PDB entry 7DQE | X-ray diffraction, 2.69 A resolution | chains C and F of the 6 polymer chains in the assembly

== Chain C ==
Molecule: V-type sodium ATPase catalytic subunit A
From: Enterococcus hirae (strain ATCC 9790 / DSM 20160 / JCM 8729 / LMG 6399 / NBRC 3181 / NCIMB 6459 / NCDO 1258)
Notes: EC 7.2.2.1
UniProtKB: Q08636 (NTPA_ENTHA); residues 1-593 here = UniProt positions 1-593
Sequence (600 residues; each row starts with the number of its first residue; numbers below 1 keep their minus sign (Gly-6 is residue -6)):
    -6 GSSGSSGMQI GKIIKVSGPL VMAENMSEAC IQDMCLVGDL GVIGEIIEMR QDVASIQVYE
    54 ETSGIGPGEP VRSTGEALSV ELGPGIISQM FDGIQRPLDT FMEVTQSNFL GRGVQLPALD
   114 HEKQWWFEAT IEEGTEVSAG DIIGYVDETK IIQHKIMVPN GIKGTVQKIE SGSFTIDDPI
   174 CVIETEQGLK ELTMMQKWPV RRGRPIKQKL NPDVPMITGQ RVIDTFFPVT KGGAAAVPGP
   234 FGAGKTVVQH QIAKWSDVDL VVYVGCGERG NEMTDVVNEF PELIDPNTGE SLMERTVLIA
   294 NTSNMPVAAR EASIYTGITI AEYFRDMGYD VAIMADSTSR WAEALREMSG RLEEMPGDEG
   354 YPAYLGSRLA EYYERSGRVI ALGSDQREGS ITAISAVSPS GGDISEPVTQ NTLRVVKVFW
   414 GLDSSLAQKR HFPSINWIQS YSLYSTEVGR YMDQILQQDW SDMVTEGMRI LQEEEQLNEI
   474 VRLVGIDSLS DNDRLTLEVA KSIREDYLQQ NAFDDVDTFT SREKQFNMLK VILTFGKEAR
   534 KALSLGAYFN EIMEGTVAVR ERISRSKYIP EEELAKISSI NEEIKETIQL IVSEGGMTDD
Disordered / not traced: -6 to 0, 585-593
Sequence notes: expression tag (-6 to 0); engineered mutation Cys23 (Ser in Q08636)
Ion coordination: Mg2+: Thr239 (together with ADP)
Ligand contacts: ADP (adenosine-5'-diphosphate): Pro233, Phe234, Gly235, Ala236, Gly237, Lys238, Thr239, Val240, Glu265, Phe425, Pro426, Gln503, Asn504, Ala505, Phe506
UniProt features mapped onto this chain:
  - binding site (ATP): Gly232 to Thr239

== Chain F ==
Molecule: V-type sodium ATPase subunit B
From: Enterococcus hirae (strain ATCC 9790 / DSM 20160 / JCM 8729 / LMG 6399 / NBRC 3181 / NCIMB 6459 / NCDO 1258)
UniProtKB: Q08637 (NTPB_ENTHA); residues 1-458 here = UniProt positions 1-458
Sequence (465 residues; numbered -6 to 458; the number before each row is that of its first residue; numbers below 1 keep their minus sign (Gly-6 is residue -6)):
    -6 GSSGSSGMIK EYRTIKEVVG PLMAVEKVSG VKYEELIEVR MQNGEIRRGQ VLEVQEDKAM
    54 VQIFEGTSGI CLKNSSVRFL GHPLQLGVSE DMIGRVFDGL GRPKDNGPEI LPEKYLDING
   114 EVINPIARDY PDEFIQTGIS AIDHLNTLVR GQKLPVFSGS GLPHKELAAQ IARQATVLDS
   174 SDDFAVVFAA IGITFEEAEF FMEDFRQTGA IDRSVMFMNL ANDPAIERIA TPRMALTAAE
   234 YLAYEKGMHV LVIMTDMTNY AEALREISAA RREVPGRRGY PGYLYTNLAT LFERAGRIRG
   294 LKGSVTQIPI LTMPEDDKTH PIPDLTGYIT EGQIILTREL YKSGIQPPID VLPSLSRLKD
   354 KGTGAGKTRE DHAATMNQLF AAYAQGKQAK ELAVVLGESA LSDIDKIYAK FAERFENEYV
   414 NQGFYTNRTI TETLDLGWEL LAMLPRTELK RIKDDLLDKY LPEGK
Disordered / not traced: -6 to 0, 455-458
Sequence notes: expression tag (-6 to 0); engineered mutation Cys64 (Asn in Q08637)
Ligand contacts: ADP (adenosine-5'-diphosphate): Leu348, Ser349, Arg350, Lys352

== Interface between chain C and chain F ==
Pairs across the interface (112):
  Ile7(C) with Gln48(F); Glu49(F), hydrogen bond (backbone-backbone)
  Lys8(C) with Glu46(F), salt bridge; Val47(F); Gln48(F)
  Val9(C) with Tyr26(F), hydrophobic; Glu46(F); Val47(F), hydrogen bond (backbone-backbone)
  Ser10(C) with Glu46(F)
  Gly11(C) with Tyr26(F)
  Thr55(C) with Tyr26(F)
  Ser56(C) with Tyr26(F); Glu27(F)
  Gly57(C) with Lys25(F); Tyr26(F), hydrogen bond (backbone-backbone)
  Ile58(C) with Lys25(F); Tyr26(F), hydrogen bond (backbone-backbone)
  Gly59(C) with Val24(F); Lys25(F)
  Pro60(C) with Val24(F); Val47(F); Glu49(F)
  Glu62(C) with Lys25(F)
  Met83(C) with Pro118(F), hydrophobic; Ile119(F), hydrophobic
  Leu91(C) with Asn117(F), hydrogen bond (backbone-side chain); Ile119(F), hydrophobic
  Met95(C) with Ala120(F), hydrophobic
  Asn101(C) with Ile116(F); Asn117(F), hydrogen bond (backbone-backbone); Ala120(F); Ile291(F); Leu294(F)
  Phe102(C) with Glu114(F); Val115(F); Ile116(F), hydrophobic; Tyr237(F), hydrophobic
  Leu103(C) with Glu114(F); Val115(F), hydrogen bond (backbone-backbone); Asn117(F)
  Gly104(C) with Glu114(F)
  Gly232(C) with Tyr321(F), hydrogen bond (backbone-side chain)
  Pro233(C) with Tyr321(F)
  Phe234(C) with Lys311(F); Asp317(F); Gly320(F); Tyr321(F); Gln326(F); Arg350(F)
  Gly235(C) with Leu348(F); Arg350(F)
  Lys238(C) with Tyr321(F)
  Gly260(C) with Tyr278(F), hydrogen bond (backbone-side chain)
  Glu261(C) with Tyr278(F)
  Arg262(C) with Glu286(F); Gly320(F), hydrogen bond (side chain-backbone); Tyr321(F), hydrogen bond (side chain-backbone); Ile322(F), hydrogen bond (side chain-backbone); Thr323(F), hydrogen bond (side chain-backbone); Glu324(F); Arg350(F)
  Gly263(C) with Arg121(F); Glu286(F), hydrogen bond (backbone-side chain)
  Asn264(C) with Arg121(F); Tyr123(F); Pro124(F); Glu324(F), hydrogen bond
  Thr267(C) with Pro118(F), hydrogen bond (side chain-backbone); Arg121(F)
  Asp268(C) with Tyr123(F)
  Ser296(C) with Tyr278(F); Thr279(F); Ala282(F); Glu286(F)
  Asn297(C) with Val115(F); Ala282(F); Thr283(F); Glu286(F)
  Met298(C) with Val115(F), hydrophobic
  Val300(C) with Thr279(F)
  Arg303(C) with Tyr278(F); Thr279(F), hydrogen bond
  Arg333(C) with Tyr278(F), hydrogen bond; Tyr321(F)
  Glu336(C) with Tyr278(F)
  Arg339(C) with Gly275(F), hydrogen bond (side chain-backbone)
  Glu340(C) with Tyr276(F)
  Arg344(C) with Arg264(F)
  Glu352(C) with Arg270(F), salt bridge
  Ser391(C) with Tyr321(F)
  Pro392(C) with Tyr321(F), hydrogen bond (backbone-side chain)
  Ser393(C) with Arg270(F); Asp317(F)
  Gly394(C) with Asp317(F), hydrogen bond (backbone-side chain)
  Asp396(C) with Arg270(F), salt bridge
  Gln421(C) with Lys311(F); Leu345(F); Pro346(F); Phe373(F); Ala377(F)
  Lys422(C) with Arg444(F)
  Arg423(C) with Met369(F); Asn370(F), hydrogen bond; Phe373(F); Arg444(F), hydrogen bond (backbone-side chain)
  Leu476(C) with Leu389(F)
  Glu498(C) with Lys443(F), salt bridge
  Gln502(C) with Arg444(F), hydrogen bond
  Phe506(C) with Asp353(F)
  Asp507(C) with Lys446(F), salt bridge
  Arg558(C) with Asp447(F), salt bridge
  Tyr561(C) with Lys443(F)
Also at the interface, not in a pair above, chain C (67 interface residues in all): Asp92, Phe94, Met266, Val270, Asn271, Thr295, Pro349, Gly353, Val477, Asn504
Also at the interface, not in a pair above, chain F (58 interface residues in all): Lys146, Glu233, Val267, Arg292, Thr312, Pro316

== In short ==
67 residues of chain C face 58 of chain F across their interface; the contacts include 24 hydrogen bonds and 6
salt bridges. Polar pairs include Lys8(C)-Glu46(F), Glu352(C)-Arg270(F) and Asp396(C)-Arg270(F). ADP is bound
between chain C and chain F.
Here chain C is V-type sodium ATPase catalytic subunit A and chain F is V-type sodium ATPase subunit B, both
from Enterococcus hirae (strain ATCC 9790 / DSM 20160 / JCM 8729 / LMG 6399 / NBRC 3181 / NCIMB 6459 / NCDO
1258). Entry 7DQE (Crystal structure of the ADP-bound mutant A(S23C)3B(N64C)3 complex from enterococcus hirae
V-ATPase) was determined by X-ray diffraction.
